PDB entry 8RAP | electron microscopy, 4.30 A resolution (low resolution: residue-level contacts below are approximate; hydrogen-bond / salt-bridge calls are withheld) | chains A and T of the 19 polymer chains in the assembly

Chain A:
Protein: DNA-directed RNA polymerase II subunit RPB1
Source organism: Saccharomyces cerevisiae
Notes: EC 2.7.7.6
UniProtKB: P04050 (RPB1_YEAST); residues 1-1733 here = UniProt positions 1-1733
Amino-acid sequence (1733 residues; each row starts with the number of its first residue):
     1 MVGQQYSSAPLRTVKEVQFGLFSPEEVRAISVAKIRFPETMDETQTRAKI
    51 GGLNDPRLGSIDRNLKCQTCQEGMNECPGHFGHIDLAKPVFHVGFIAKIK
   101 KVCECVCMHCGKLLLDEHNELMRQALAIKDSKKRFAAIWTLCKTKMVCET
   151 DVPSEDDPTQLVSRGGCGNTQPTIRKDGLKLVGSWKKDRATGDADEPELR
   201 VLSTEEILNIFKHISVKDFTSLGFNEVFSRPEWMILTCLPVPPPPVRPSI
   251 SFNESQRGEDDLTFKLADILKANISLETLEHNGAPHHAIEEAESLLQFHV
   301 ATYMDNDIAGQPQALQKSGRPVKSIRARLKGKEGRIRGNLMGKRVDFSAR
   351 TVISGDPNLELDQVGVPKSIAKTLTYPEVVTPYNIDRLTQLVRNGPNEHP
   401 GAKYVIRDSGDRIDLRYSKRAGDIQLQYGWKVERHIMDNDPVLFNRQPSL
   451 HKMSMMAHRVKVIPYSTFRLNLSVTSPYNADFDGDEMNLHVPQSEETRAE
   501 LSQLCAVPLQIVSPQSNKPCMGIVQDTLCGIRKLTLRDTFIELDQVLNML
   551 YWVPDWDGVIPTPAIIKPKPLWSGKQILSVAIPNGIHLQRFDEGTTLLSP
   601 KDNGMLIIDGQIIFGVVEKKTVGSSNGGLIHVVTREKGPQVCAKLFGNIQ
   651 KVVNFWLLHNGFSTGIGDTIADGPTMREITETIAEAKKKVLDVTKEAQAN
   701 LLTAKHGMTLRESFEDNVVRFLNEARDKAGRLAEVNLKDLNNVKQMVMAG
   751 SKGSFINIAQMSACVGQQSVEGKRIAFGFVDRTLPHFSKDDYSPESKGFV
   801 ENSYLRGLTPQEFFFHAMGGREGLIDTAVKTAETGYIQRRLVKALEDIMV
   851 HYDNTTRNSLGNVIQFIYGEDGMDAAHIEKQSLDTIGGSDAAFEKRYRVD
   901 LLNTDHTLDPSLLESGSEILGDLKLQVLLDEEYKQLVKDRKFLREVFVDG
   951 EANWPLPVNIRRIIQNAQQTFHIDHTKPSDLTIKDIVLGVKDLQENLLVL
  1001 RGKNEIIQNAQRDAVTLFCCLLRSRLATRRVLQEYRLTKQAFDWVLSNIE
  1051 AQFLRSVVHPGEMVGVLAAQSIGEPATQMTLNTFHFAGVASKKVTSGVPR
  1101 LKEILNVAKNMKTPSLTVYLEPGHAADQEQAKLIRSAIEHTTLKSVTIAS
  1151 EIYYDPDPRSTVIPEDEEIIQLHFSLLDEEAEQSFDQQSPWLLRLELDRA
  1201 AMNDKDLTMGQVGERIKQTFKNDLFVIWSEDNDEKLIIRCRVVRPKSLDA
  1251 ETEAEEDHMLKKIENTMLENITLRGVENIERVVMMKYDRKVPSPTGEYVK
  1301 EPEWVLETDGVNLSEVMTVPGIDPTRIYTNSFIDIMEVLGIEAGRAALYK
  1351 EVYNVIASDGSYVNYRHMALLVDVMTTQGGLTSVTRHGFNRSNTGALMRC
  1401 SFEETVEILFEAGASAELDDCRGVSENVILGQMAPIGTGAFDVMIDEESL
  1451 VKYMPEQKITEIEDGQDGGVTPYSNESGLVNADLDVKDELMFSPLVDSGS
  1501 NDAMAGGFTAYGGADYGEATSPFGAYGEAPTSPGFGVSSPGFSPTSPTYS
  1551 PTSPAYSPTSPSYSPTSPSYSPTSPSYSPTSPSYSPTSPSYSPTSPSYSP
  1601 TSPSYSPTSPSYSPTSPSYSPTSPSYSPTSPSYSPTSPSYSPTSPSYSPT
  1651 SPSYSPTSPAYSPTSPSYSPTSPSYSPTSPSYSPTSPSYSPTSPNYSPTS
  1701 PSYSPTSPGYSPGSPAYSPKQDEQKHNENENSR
Unresolved in the structure: 1-3, 186-196, 253-256, 1080-1092, 1176-1186, 1245-1256, 1455-1733
UniProt features mapped onto this chain:
  - region: Pro248 to Asp260 (Lid loop), Asn306 to Lys323 (Rudder loop), Pro810 to Glu822 (Bridging helix)
  - binding site (Zn(2+)): Cys67, Cys70, Cys77, His80, Cys107, Cys110, Cys148, Cys167
  - binding site (Mg(2+)): Asp481, Asp483, Asp485
  - modified residue: Thr1471 (Phosphothreonine)
  - cross-link (Glycyl lysine isopeptide (Lys-Gly)): Lys695 (interchain with G-Cter in ubiquitin), Lys1246 (interchain with G-Cter in ubiquitin), Lys1350 (interchain with G-Cter in ubiquitin)
  - natural variant: Ser1653 to Pro1659 (deletion: In strain: A364A)
  - mutagenesis: Lys1246 (K1246R: Impairs ubiquitination during transcription stress)
Metal / ion sites: Zn2+ site 1: Cys67, Cys77; Zn2+ site 2: Cys107, Cys110, Cys167; Mg2+: Asp483 (shared with 1 residue of chain P)

Chain T:
Molecule: Template strand
Sequence (58 nucleotides; each row starts with the number of its first residue):
     1 GGCAAGCTTTATTGAGGCTTAAGCAGTGGGTTCCAGGTACTAGTGTACAT
    51 GCAGACCG
Unresolved in the structure: 1-5, 44-58

How chain A and chain T interact:
Pairs across the interface (24):
  Thr144(A) - DT12(T)
  Ala309(A) - DT20(T)
  Ala309(A) - DA21(T)
  Gly310(A) - DT20(T)
  Lys317(A) - DA35(T)
  Lys332(A) - DC24(T)
  Lys332(A) - DA25(T)
  Arg337(A) - DG23(T)
  Arg337(A) - DA25(T)
  Arg344(A) - DT27(T)
  Arg350(A) - DG26(T)
  Arg350(A) - DT27(T)
  Gln447(A) - DG26(T)
  Pro448(A) - DA25(T)
  Ala832(A) - DC24(T)
  Gly835(A) - DC24(T)
  Tyr836(A) - DC24(T)
  Arg1386(A) - DA21(T)
  Arg1386(A) - DA22(T)
  Glu1403(A) - DA22(T)
  Glu1403(A) - DG23(T)
  Glu1404(A) - DA21(T)
  Glu1404(A) - DA22(T)
  Glu1407(A) - DA21(T)
Other interface residues (no listed pair), chain A (20 interface residues in all): Ser318, Arg326, Thr831

Summary:
20 residues of chain A and 10 residues of chain T are in contact. Cys67(A) and Cys77(A) coordinate Zn2+ site
1. Cys107(A), Cys110(A) and Cys167(A) coordinate Zn2+ site 2. From UniProt: 8 Zn2+-binding residues, 3
Mg2+-binding residues and one mutagenesis site on chain A.
Here chain A is DNA-directed RNA polymerase II subunit RPB1 (Saccharomyces cerevisiae) and chain T is Template
strand. Entry 8RAP (Structure of Sen1-ADP.BeF3 bound RNA Polymerase II pre-termination complex) was determined
by electron microscopy, deposited together with 8RAM, 8RAN and 8RAO.
